Entry 7YKH (X-ray diffraction, 2.50 A resolution); this record covers chains A and B.

[Chain A]
Molecule: Membrane-associated guanylate kinase, WW and PDZ domain-containing protein 2
Organism: Mus musculus
Reference sequence: Q9WVQ1 (MAGI2_MOUSE); residues 9-238 here = UniProt positions 9-238
Sequence (234 residues; numbered 5 to 238; the number before each row is that of its first residue):
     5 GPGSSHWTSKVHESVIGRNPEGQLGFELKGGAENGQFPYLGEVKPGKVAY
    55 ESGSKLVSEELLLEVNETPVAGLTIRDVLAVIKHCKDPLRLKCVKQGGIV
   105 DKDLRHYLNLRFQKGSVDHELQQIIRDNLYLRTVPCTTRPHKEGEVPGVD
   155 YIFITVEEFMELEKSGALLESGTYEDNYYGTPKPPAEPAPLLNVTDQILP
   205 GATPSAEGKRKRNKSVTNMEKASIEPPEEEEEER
Not modelled in the structure: 5-9, 192-238
Differences from the reference sequence: expression tag (5-8)
What the authors report for this chain:
  - contacts within the chain: Phe41-Leu108 (hydrophobic contact), Phe41-Tyr111 (hydrophobic contact), Arg143-Glu149 (salt bridge)
  - mutagenesis - R143A: abolished binding to SAPAP1 (chain B)

[Chain B]
Molecule: SAPAP1
Organism: Mus musculus
Sequence (14 residues; row label = number of the first residue in the row; numbers below 1 keep their minus sign (Ala-4 is residue -4)):
    -4 ARRESYLKATQPSL
Not modelled in the structure: 9
Modified positions: Ser0 (phosphoserine; SEP)
What the authors report for this chain:
  - post-translational modification sites: Ser0

[Chain A / chain B interface]
Residue-residue contacts (30; chain A residue first):
  Arg130(A) - Gln6(B)  hydrogen bond
  Tyr134(A) - Arg-3(B)
  Tyr134(A) - Tyr1(B)
  Tyr134(A) - Gln6(B)
  Thr137(A) - Arg-3(B)  hydrogen bond
  Pro139(A) - Arg-3(B)
  Pro139(A) - Tyr1(B)  hydrophobic
  Arg143(A) - Arg-2(B)
  Arg143(A) - Ser0(B)
  Lys146(A) - Arg-2(B)
  Tyr155(A) - Arg-2(B)
  Tyr155(A) - Ser0(B)
  Tyr155(A) - Tyr1(B)
  Glu174(A) - Tyr1(B)  hydrogen bond
  Glu174(A) - Thr5(B)
  Glu174(A) - Gln6(B)
  Ser175(A) - Ala4(B)
  Ser175(A) - Thr5(B)
  Gly176(A) - Ala4(B)
  Thr177(A) - Ala4(B)
  Tyr178(A) - Ser0(B)
  Tyr178(A) - Lys3(B)  hydrogen bond
  Tyr178(A) - Ala4(B)
  Tyr183(A) - Ser0(B)
  Tyr183(A) - Tyr1(B)  hydrophobic
  Tyr183(A) - Ala4(B)  hydrophobic
  Tyr183(A) - Thr5(B)
  Gly184(A) - Tyr1(B)
  Thr185(A) - Arg-3(B)  hydrogen bond
  Thr185(A) - Tyr1(B)  hydrogen bond
Also at the interface, not in a pair above, chain A (17 interface residues in all): Val138, Glu149
Also at the interface, not in a pair above, chain B (9 interface residues in all): Leu2
From the paper, about this interface:
  - pairs named by the authors: Arg143(A)-Ser0(B), Tyr155(A)-Ser0(B), Tyr183(A)-Ser0(B)
  - interface residues, chain A: Arg130(A), Tyr134(A), Thr137(A), Tyr155(A), Glu174(A), Tyr178(A), Tyr183(A), Thr185(A)

[Overview]
The interface between chain A and chain B involves 17 residues on one side and 9 on the other, with 6 hydrogen
bonds. Polar contacts include Arg130(A)-Gln6(B), Thr137(A)-Arg-3(B) and Glu174(A)-Tyr1(B). The authors report
contacts between Arg143(A) and Ser0(B), Tyr155(A) and Ser0(B) and Tyr183(A) and Ser0(B). The paper reports
that R143A of chain A abolishes binding to SAPAP1 (chain B); interface residues Arg130(A), Tyr134(A) and
Thr137(A) among others.
Chain A is Membrane-associated guanylate kinase, WW and PDZ domain-containing protein 2 and chain B is SAPAP1,
both from Mus musculus; the structure, Crystal structure of MAGI2 PDZ0-GK domain in complex with
phospho-SAPAP1 GBR2 peptide, was determined by X-ray diffraction (same publication as 7YKF, 7YKG and 7YKI).
